PDB entry 1TZP | X-ray diffraction, 1.40 A resolution | chains A and B

== Chain A (and B) ==
Molecule: Penicillin-insensitive murein endopeptidase
Organism: Escherichia coli
Notes: EC 3.4.99.-; chain B of this document is another copy of the same molecule, construct and numbering; everything in this record applies to it too
Reference sequence: P14007 (MEPA_ECOLI); numbering as in UniProt (aligned over 20-274)
Chain sequence (255 residues; numbered 20 to 274; the number before each row is that of its first residue):
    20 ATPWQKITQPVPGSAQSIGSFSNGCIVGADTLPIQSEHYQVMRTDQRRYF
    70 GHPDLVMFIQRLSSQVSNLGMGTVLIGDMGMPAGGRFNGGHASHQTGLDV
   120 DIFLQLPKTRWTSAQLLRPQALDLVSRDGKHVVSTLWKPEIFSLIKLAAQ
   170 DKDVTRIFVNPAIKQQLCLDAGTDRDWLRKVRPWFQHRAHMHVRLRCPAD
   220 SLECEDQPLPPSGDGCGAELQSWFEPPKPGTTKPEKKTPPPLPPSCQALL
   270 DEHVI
Unresolved in the structure: 245-259 (chain B: 20-22, 245-258, 273-274)
Disulfide bonds: C44-C265, C187-C235, C216-C223

== Chain A / chain B interface ==
Contacting residue pairs (19):
  D147(A) with D147(B)
  K149(A) with H150(B)
  H150(A) with K149(B)
  Q184(A) with L188(B)
  C187(A) with L188(B), hydrophobic
  L188(A) with Q184(B); C187(B), hydrophobic; L188(B), hydrophobic; C235(B)
  R194(A) with G191(B); R194(B)
  D233(A) with G191(B)
  C235(A) with L188(B)
  G236(A) with L188(B); D189(B)
  Q240(A) with S153(B), hydrogen bond (side chain-backbone); W156(B), hydrogen bond (side chain-backbone)
  F243(A) with S153(B), hydrogen bond (backbone-side chain)
  E244(A) with S153(B)
Also at the interface, not in a pair above, chain A (16 interface residues in all): S153, G191, D195
Also at the interface, not in a pair above, chain B (17 interface residues in all): T154, Q185, T192, Q240, E244

== Overview ==
16 residues of chain A and 17 residues of chain B are in contact, with 3 hydrogen bonds. Polar pairs include
Q240(A)-S153(B), Q240(A)-W156(B) and F243(A)-S153(B).
Both chains are Penicillin-insensitive murein endopeptidase (Escherichia coli). Entry 1TZP (MEPA, inactive
form without ZN in P21) was determined by X-ray diffraction, deposited together with 1U10.
